PDB entry 6GFW | electron microscopy, 3.70 A resolution | chains A and C of the 9 polymer chains in the assembly

# Chain A
Name: DNA-directed RNA polymerase subunit alpha
From: Escherichia coli K-12
Notes: EC 2.7.7.6
Reference sequence: P0A7Z4 (RPOA_ECOLI); numbering as in UniProt (aligned over 1-329)
Chain sequence (329 residues; numbered 1 to 329; the number before each row is that of its first residue):
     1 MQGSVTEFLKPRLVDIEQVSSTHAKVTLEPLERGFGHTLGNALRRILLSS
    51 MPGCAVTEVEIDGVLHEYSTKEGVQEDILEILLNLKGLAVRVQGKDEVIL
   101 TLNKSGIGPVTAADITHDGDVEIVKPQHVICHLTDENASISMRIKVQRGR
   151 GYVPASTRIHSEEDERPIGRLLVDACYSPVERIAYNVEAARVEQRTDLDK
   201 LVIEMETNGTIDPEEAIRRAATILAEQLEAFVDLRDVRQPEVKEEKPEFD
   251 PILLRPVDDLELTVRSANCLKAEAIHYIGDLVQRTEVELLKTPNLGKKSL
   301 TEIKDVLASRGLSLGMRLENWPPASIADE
Not modelled in the structure: 1-4, 238-329
UniProt features mapped onto this chain:
  - region: Glu162 to Glu165 (Required for interaction with Crp at class II promoters)
  - modified residue: Arg265 (ADP-ribosylarginine), Lys297 (N6-acetyllysine), Lys298 (N6-acetyllysine)
  - mutagenesis: Arg45 (R45C: In rpoA112; temperature-sensitive, blocks RNA polymerase assembly), Glu162 to Glu165 (5-fold decrease in CRP-class II promoter-dependent transcription), Glu165 (E165K: 5-fold decrease in CRP-class II promoter-dependent transcription), Arg191 (R191C: In rpoA101; temperature-sensitive)

# Chain C
Name: DNA-directed RNA polymerase subunit beta
From: Escherichia coli K-12
Notes: EC 2.7.7.6
Reference sequence: P0A8V2 (RPOB_ECOLI); residues 1-1342 here = UniProt positions 1-1342
Chain sequence (1342 residues; each row starts with the number of its first residue):
     1 MVYSYTEKKRIRKDFGKRPQVLDVPYLLSIQLDSFQKFIEQDPEGQYGLE
    51 AAFRSVFPIQSYSGNSELQYVSYRLGEPVFDVQECQIRGVTYSAPLRVKL
   101 RLVIYEREAPEGTVKDIKEQEVYMGEIPLMTDNGTFVINGTERVIVSQLH
   151 RSPGVFFDSDKGKTHSSGKVLYNARIIPYRGSWLDFEFDPKDNLFVRIDR
   201 RRKLPATIILRALNYTTEQILDLFFEKVIFEIRDNKLQMELVPERLRGET
   251 ASFDIEANGKVYVEKGRRITARHIRQLEKDDVKLIEVPVEYIAGKVVAKD
   301 YIDESTGELICAANMELSLDLLAKLSQSGHKRIETLFTNDLDHGPYISET
   351 LRVDPTNDRLSALVEIYRMMRPGEPPTREAAESLFENLFFSEDRYDLSAV
   401 GRMKFNRSLLREEIEGSGILSKDDIIDVMKKLIDIRNGKGEVDDIDHLGN
   451 RRIRSVGEMAENQFRVGLVRVERAVKERLSLGDLDTLMPQDMINAKPISA
   501 AVKEFFGSSQLSQFMDQNNPLSEITHKRRISALGPGGLTRERAGFEVRDV
   551 HPTHYGRVCPIETPEGPNIGLINSLSVYAQTNEYGFLETPYRKVTDGVVT
   601 DEIHYLSAIEEGNYVIAQANSNLDEEGHFVEDLVTCRSKGESSLFSRDQV
   651 DYMDVSTQQVVSVGASLIPFLEHDDANRALMGANMQRQAVPTLRADKPLV
   701 GTGMERAVAVDSGVTAVAKRGGVVQYVDASRIVIKVNEDEMYPGEAGIDI
   751 YNLTKYTRSNQNTCINQMPCVSLGEPVERGDVLADGPSTDLGELALGQNM
   801 RVAFMPWNGYNFEDSILVSERVVQEDRFTTIHIQELACVSRDTKLGPEEI
   851 TADIPNVGEAALSKLDESGIVYIGAEVTGGDILVGKVTPKGETQLTPEEK
   901 LLRAIFGEKASDVKDSSLRVPNGVSGTVIDVQVFTRDGVEKDKRALEIEE
   951 MQLKQAKKDLSEELQILEAGLFSRIRAVLVAGGVEAEKLDKLPRDRWLEL
  1001 GLTDEEKQNQLEQLAEQYDELKHEFEKKLEAKRRKITQGDDLAPGVLKIV
  1051 KVYLAVKRRIQPGDKMAGRHGNKGVISKINPIEDMPYDENGTPVDIVLNP
  1101 LGVPSRMNIGQILETHLGMAAKGIGDKINAMLKQQQEVAKLREFIQRAYD
  1151 LGADVRQKVDLSTFSDEEVMRLAENLRKGMPIATPVFDGAKEAEIKELLK
  1201 LGDLPTSGQIRLYDGRTGEQFERPVTVGYMYMLKLNHLVDDKMHARSTGS
  1251 YSLVTQQPLGGKAQFGGQRFGEMEVWALEAYGAAYTLQEMLTVKSDDVNG
  1301 RTKMYKNIVDGNHQMEPGMPESFNVLLKEIRSLGINIELEDE
Not modelled in the structure: 1342
UniProt features mapped onto this chain:
  - modified residue (N6-acetyllysine): Lys1022, Lys1200
  - mutagenesis: Ile561 (I561S: Resistant to antibiotics salinamide A and B), Ile569 (I569S: Resistant to antibiotics salinamide A and B), Ala665 (A665E: Resistant to antibiotics salinamide A and B), Asp675 (D675A/G: Resistant to antibiotics salinamide A and B), Asn677 (N677H/K: Resistant to antibiotics salinamide A and B), Leu680 (L680M: Resistant to antibiotics salinamide A and B), Glu813 (E813K: Disrupts the enzyme's active center)
What the authors report for this chain:
  - binding site for nifH promoter template DNA: Lys1262, Arg1269

# Interface between chain A and chain C
Residue-residue contacts (43; chain A residue first):
  Asn41(A) with Arg1216(C), hydrogen bond (side chain-backbone); Thr1217(C), hydrogen bond (side chain-backbone); Gly1218(C)
  Arg44(A) with Tyr1087(C); Gly1091(C)
  Arg45(A) with Asp1084(C), salt bridge; Gly1215(C), hydrogen bond (side chain-backbone); Arg1216(C)
  Leu48(A) with Glu1083(C)
  Ser49(A) with Glu1083(C), hydrogen bond (backbone-side chain)
  Leu65(A) with Ile873(C)
  His66(A) with Gly874(C); Ile929(C)
  Glu67(A) with Lys1057(C)
  Tyr68(A) with Tyr756(C), hydrophobic; Ile831(C); Ile929(C), hydrophobic; Ala1055(C), hydrophobic; Lys1057(C), hydrogen bond
  Thr70(A) with Lys755(C)
  Gly73(A) with Asp728(C)
  Val74(A) with Asp728(C); Ala729(C)
  Gln75(A) with Val771(C), hydrogen bond (side chain-backbone); Ser772(C)
  Asp77(A) with Ala729(C); Lys755(C), salt bridge; Asn766(C), hydrogen bond
  Leu79(A) with Tyr756(C)
  Leu83(A) with Asp826(C)
  Lys86(A) with Gln824(C)
  Thr134(A) with Tyr726(C); Val727(C)
  Asp135(A) with Tyr726(C)
  Tyr152(A) with Gln824(C)
  Arg166(A) with Glu876(C), salt bridge
  Asp174(A) with Asp826(C)
  Arg182(A) with Asn1090(C), hydrogen bond (side chain-backbone); Gly1091(C); Thr1092(C)
  Ala184(A) with Asn1090(C); Gly1091(C)
  Tyr185(A) with Tyr1087(C), hydrogen bond
Interface residues without a listed pair, chain A (28 interface residues in all): Lys71, Ile168, Ile183
Interface residues without a listed pair, chain C (36 interface residues in all): Arg694, Ser730, Pro769, Val823, Tyr872, Thr927, Val928, Val1056

# In short
Chain A and chain C form an interface of 28 and 36 residues respectively, with 9 hydrogen bonds and 3 salt
bridges. Among the polar pairs are Arg45(A)-Asp1084(C), Asp77(A)-Lys755(C) and Arg166(A)-Glu876(C). From the
paper: a binding site for nifH promoter template DNA at Lys1262(C) and Arg1269(C).
Here chain A is DNA-directed RNA polymerase subunit alpha and chain C is DNA-directed RNA polymerase subunit
beta, both from Escherichia coli K-12. Entry 6GFW (Cryo-EM structure of bacterial RNA polymerase-sigma54
holoenzyme initial transcribing complex) was determined by electron microscopy (same publication as 6GH5 and
6GH6).
